3EOR - chain A; structure by X-ray diffraction, 2.90 A resolution.

Chain A:
Molecule: 2-C-methyl-D-erythritol 2,4-cyclodiphosphate synthase
Organism: Escherichia coli K-12
Notes: EC 4.6.1.12
UniProt: P62617 (ISPF_ECOLI); residues 1-159 here = UniProt positions 1-159
Sequence (165 residues; each row starts with the number of its first residue; numbers below 1 keep their minus sign (Gly-5 is residue -5)):
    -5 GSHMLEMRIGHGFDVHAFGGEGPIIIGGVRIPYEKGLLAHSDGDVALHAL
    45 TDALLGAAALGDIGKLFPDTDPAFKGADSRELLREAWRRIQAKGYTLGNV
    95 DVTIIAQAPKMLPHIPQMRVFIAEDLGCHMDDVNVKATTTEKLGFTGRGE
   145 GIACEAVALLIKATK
Not modelled in the structure: -5 to -1, 157-159
Sequence notes: expression tag (-5 to 0)
Ion coordination: Zn2+: Asp8, His42; Na+ near Asp8 (its only coordinating residue here)
Small-molecule neighbours:
  - CFV ([(2R)-1-(4-amino-2-oxo-pyrimidin-1-yl)-3-hydroxy-propan-2-yl]oxymethylphosphonic acid): Asp56, Gly58, Lys59, Asp63, Ala100, Gln101, Ala102, Pro103, Lys104, Met105, Leu106, Ala131, Thr132, Thr133
  - geranyl diphosphate (GPP): Phe7, Gly138, Phe139, Thr140, Arg142, Glu149
What the authors report for this chain:
  - binding site for CFV: Asp56, Asp63, Ala100, Lys104, Met105, Leu106, Ala131, Thr132, Thr133

In short:
Bound to chain A: compound CFV and geranyl diphosphate. Asp8 and His42 form the Zn2+ site. The paper reports a
binding site for CFV at Asp56, Asp63 and Ala100 among others.
Chain A is 2-C-methyl-D-erythritol 2,4-cyclodiphosphate synthase (Escherichia coli K-12); the structure,
Crystal structure of 2C-methyl-D-erythritol 2,4-clycodiphosphate synthase complexed with ligand, was
determined by X-ray diffraction, deposited together with 3ELC, 3ERN, 3ESJ and 3FBA.
